PDB entry 7EHJ | X-ray diffraction, 2.16 A resolution | chains A and B

# Chain A (and B)
Molecule: Bifunctional methylenetetrahydrofolate dehydrogenase/cyclohydrolase, mitochondrial
Source organism: Homo sapiens
Notes: EC 1.5.1.15, 3.5.4.9; chain B of this document is another copy of the same molecule, construct and numbering; everything in this record applies to it too
UniProtKB: P13995 (MTDC_HUMAN); residues 36-350 here = UniProt positions 36-350
Chain sequence (315 residues; numbered 36 to 350; the number before each row is that of its first residue):
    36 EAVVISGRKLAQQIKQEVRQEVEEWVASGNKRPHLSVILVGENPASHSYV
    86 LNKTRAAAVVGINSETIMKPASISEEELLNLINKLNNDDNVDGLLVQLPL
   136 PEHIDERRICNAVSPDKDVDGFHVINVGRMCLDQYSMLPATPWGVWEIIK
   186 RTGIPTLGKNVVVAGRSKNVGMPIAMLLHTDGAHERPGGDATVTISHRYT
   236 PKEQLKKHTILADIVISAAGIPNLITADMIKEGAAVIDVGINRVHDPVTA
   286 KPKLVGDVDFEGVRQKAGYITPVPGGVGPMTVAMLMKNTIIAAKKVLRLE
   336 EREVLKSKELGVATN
Not modelled in the structure: 280-286, 333-350
Swiss-Prot annotation at these positions:
  - binding site (substrate): Tyr-84 to Lys-88, Val-131 to Leu-133, Pro-309 to Gly-313
  - binding site (NAD(+)): Gly-200 to Ser-202, Arg-233
  - modified residue: Lys-50 (N6-acetyllysine)
  - cross-link: Lys-50 (Glycyl lysine isopeptide (Lys-Gly) (interchain with G-Cter in SUMO2))
  - mutagenesis: Asp-168 (D168A: Significant loss of NAD and NADP-dependent dehydrogenase specific activity; D168E: Complete loss of NAD and NADP-dependent dehydrogenase specific activity ...), Arg-201 (R201A/S/K: Complete loss of NAD and NADP-dependent dehydrogenase specific activity), Asp-225 (D225A/S/E: Complete loss of NAD and NADP-dependent dehydrogenase specific activity; D225N: 84% decrease in NAD-dependent dehydrogenase specific activity ...), Arg-233 (R233A: Significant loss of NAD and NADP-dependent dehydrogenase specific activity; R233K: 50% decrease in NAD and NADP-dependent dehydrogenase specific activity. Reduced affinity for magnesium ...)
Small-molecule neighbours:
  - J49 ((2S)-2-[[4-[(4-azanyl-6-oxidanyl-pyrimidin-5-yl)carbamoylamino]phenyl]carbonylamino]pentanedioic acid): Ser-83, Tyr-84, Asn-87, Lys-88, Leu-130, Val-131, Gln-132, Leu-133, Asp-155, Phe-157, Thr-176, Ile-276, Leu-289, Pro-309, Gly-310, Gly-311, Gly-313, Pro-314, Thr-316, Val-317
  - NAD (nicotinamide-adenine-dinucleotide): Thr-176, Ala-199, Gly-200, Arg-201, Ser-202, Val-205, Ser-231, His-232, Arg-233, Ala-253, Ala-254, Gly-255, Ile-256, Leu-259, Val-274, Gly-275, Ile-276, Asn-277, Val-312, Gly-313, Thr-316
What the authors report for this chain:
  - binding site for NAD: Thr-176, Arg-201, Ser-202, Val-205, Arg-233, Ile-276, Thr-316
  - binding site for phosphate ion: Arg-201, Asp-216, His-219, Arg-233
  - contacts within the chain: Asp-168/Arg-221 (hydrogen bond), Asp-168/His-219 (hydrogen bond), Tyr-170/Glu-220
  - specificity-determining residues: Glu-141, Arg-142, Phe-157 (by similarity / conservation)

# How chain A and chain B interact
Contacting residue pairs (69):
  Arg-142(A) with Leu-167(B); Gln-169(B)
  Val-159(A) with Ile-160(B); Gly-163(B); Arg-164(B)
  Val-162(A) with Leu-167(B), hydrophobic
  Gly-163(A) with Val-159(B); Gly-163(B)
  Arg-164(A) with Val-159(B)
  Cys-166(A) with Cys-166(B), hydrogen bond; Lys-203(B), hydrogen bond (backbone-side chain); Met-207(B)
  Leu-167(A) with Arg-142(B); Val-159(B), hydrophobic; Val-162(B), hydrophobic; Lys-203(B)
  Asp-168(A) with Lys-203(B), salt bridge
  Gly-193(A) with Tyr-234(B); Pro-236(B)
  Asn-195(A) with Gln-239(B), hydrogen bond; His-243(B)
  Arg-201(A) with His-214(B), hydrogen bond (side chain-backbone); Thr-215(B); Asp-216(B), salt bridge; Asp-225(B), salt bridge
  Lys-203(A) with Cys-166(B), hydrogen bond (side chain-backbone); Leu-167(B); Asp-168(B), salt bridge; Met-211(B); Thr-215(B)
  Met-207(A) with Cys-166(B)
  Met-211(A) with Lys-203(B); Met-207(B), hydrophobic
  His-214(A) with Arg-201(B), hydrogen bond (backbone-side chain); Ile-230(B); His-232(B), hydrogen bond (backbone-side chain)
  Thr-215(A) with Arg-201(B); Lys-203(B)
  Asp-216(A) with Arg-201(B), salt bridge
  Asp-225(A) with Arg-201(B), salt bridge; His-232(B); Tyr-234(B)
  Ala-226(A) with His-232(B), hydrogen bond (backbone-side chain)
  Thr-227(A) with Thr-229(B); Ile-230(B); Thr-235(B), hydrogen bond
  Val-228(A) with Val-228(B); Thr-229(B); Ile-230(B), hydrogen bond (backbone-backbone)
  Thr-229(A) with Thr-227(B); Val-228(B); Thr-229(B), hydrogen bond
  Ile-230(A) with His-214(B); Thr-227(B); Val-228(B), hydrogen bond (backbone-backbone); Ile-230(B), hydrophobic
  His-232(A) with His-214(B), hydrogen bond (side chain-backbone); Asp-225(B), hydrogen bond (side chain-backbone); Ala-226(B), hydrogen bond (side chain-backbone)
  Tyr-234(A) with Gly-193(B); Asp-225(B)
  Thr-235(A) with Thr-227(B), hydrogen bond
  Pro-236(A) with Gly-193(B)
  Gln-239(A) with Asn-195(B), hydrogen bond
  Lys-242(A) with Leu-246(B)
  His-243(A) with Asn-195(B); Thr-227(B); His-243(B)
  Leu-246(A) with His-243(B)
Interface residues without a listed pair, chain A (35 interface residues in all): Ile-160, Gln-169, Leu-192, Ser-231
Interface residues without a listed pair, chain B (35 interface residues in all): Leu-192, Ser-231, Lys-242
Interface features reported in the paper:
  - specific contacts: Arg-201(A)/Asp-216(B) (salt bridge), Arg-201(A)/Asp-225(B) (salt bridge)

# Summary
The chain A/chain B interface involves 35 residues from each chain, with 17 hydrogen bonds and 6 salt bridges.
Among the polar pairs are Asp-168(A)/Lys-203(B), Arg-201(A)/Asp-216(B) and Arg-201(A)/Asp-225(B). The authors
report salt bridges between Arg-201(A) and Asp-216(B) and Arg-201(A) and Asp-225(B). The paper reports a
binding site for NAD at Thr-176(A), Arg-201(A) and Ser-202(A) among others; a binding site for phosphate ion
at Arg-201(A), Asp-216(A) and His-219(A) among others.
Both chains are Bifunctional methylenetetrahydrofolate dehydrogenase/cyclohydrolase, mitochondrial (Homo
sapiens). Entry 7EHJ (human MTHFD2 in complex with compound 21, cofactor and phosphate) was determined by
X-ray diffraction together with 7EHM, 7EHN and 7EHV from the same study.
